PDB entry 1PC4 | X-ray diffraction, 1.65 A resolution | chain A

== Chain A ==
Protein: Ferredoxin I
Organism: Azotobacter vinelandii
UniProtKB: P00214 (FER1_AZOVI); residue numbers follow UniProt; this construct covers 0-106
Chain sequence (107 residues; row label = number of the first residue in the row; numbering starts at 0):
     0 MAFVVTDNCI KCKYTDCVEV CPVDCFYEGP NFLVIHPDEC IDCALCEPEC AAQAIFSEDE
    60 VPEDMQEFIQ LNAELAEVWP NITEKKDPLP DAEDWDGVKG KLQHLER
Not modelled in the structure: 0
Construct notes: engineered mutation Ala50 (Pro in P00214)
Metal / ion sites: 3Fe-4S cluster Fe: Cys8, Cys16, Cys49; 4Fe-4S cluster Fe: Cys20, Cys39, Cys42, Cys45
Residues lining bound ligands:
  - 3Fe-4S cluster (F3S): Val4, Cys8, Cys11, Lys12, Tyr13, Thr14, Asp15, Cys16, Leu32, Glu48, Cys49, Ala51, Ile54
  - 4Fe-4S cluster (SF4): Phe2, Val19, Cys20, Pro21, Val22, Cys24, Phe25, Ile34, Cys39, Ile40, Asp41, Cys42, Ala43, Leu44, Cys45

== In short ==
Ligands of chain A: 4Fe-4S cluster and 3Fe-4S cluster. Cys8, Cys16 and Cys49 form the 3Fe-4S cluster Fe site.
The 4Fe-4S cluster Fe site is built by Cys20, Cys39, Cys42 and Cys45.
Chain A is Ferredoxin I (Azotobacter vinelandii); the structure, Crystal Structure of the P50A mutant of
ferredoxin I at 1.65 A Resolution, was determined by X-ray diffraction (same publication as 1PC5).
